Entry 1ZAW (X-ray diffraction, 2.30 A resolution); this record covers chains A and Y of the 7 polymer chains in the assembly.

Chain A:
Protein: 50S ribosomal protein L10
Source organism: Thermotoga maritima
UniProt: P29394 (RL10_THEMA); residues 1-179 here = UniProt positions 1-179
Amino-acid sequence (180 residues; numbered 0 to 179; the number before each row is that of its first residue; numbering starts at 0):
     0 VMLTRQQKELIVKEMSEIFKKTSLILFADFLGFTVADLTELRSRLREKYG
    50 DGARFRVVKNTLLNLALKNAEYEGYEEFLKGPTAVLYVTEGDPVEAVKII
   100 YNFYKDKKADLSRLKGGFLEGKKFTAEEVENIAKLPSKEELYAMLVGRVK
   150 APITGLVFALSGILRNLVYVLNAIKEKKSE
Disordered / not traced: 178-179
Construct notes: cloning artifact (0); modified residue (1, 14, 143)
Modified / non-standard residues: Mse1 (selenomethionine; parent Met); Mse14 (selenomethionine; parent Met); Mse143 (selenomethionine; parent Met)

Chain Y:
Protein: 50S ribosomal protein L7/L12
Source organism: Thermotoga maritima
Notes: fragment: N-terminal domain
UniProt: P29396 (RL7_THEMA); residue numbers follow UniProt; this construct covers 1-30
Amino-acid sequence (30 residues; numbered 1 to 30; the number before each row is that of its first residue):
     1 MTIDEIIEAIEKLTVSELAELVKKLEDKFG
Disordered / not traced: 30
Construct notes: modified residue (1)
Modified / non-standard residues: Mse1 (selenomethionine; parent Met)

Chain A / chain Y interface:
Residue-residue contacts (8):
  Leu163(A) with Phe29(Y), hydrophobic
  Leu170(A) with Val22(Y), hydrophobic; Leu25(Y), hydrophobic
  Asn171(A) with Val22(Y)
  Lys174(A) with Val15(Y); Leu18(Y); Ala19(Y)
  Lys177(A) with Val15(Y)
Interface residues without a listed pair, chain A (8 interface residues in all): Leu166, Val167, Ile173
Interface residues without a listed pair, chain Y (9 interface residues in all): Ile10, Leu21, Glu26

Overview:
8 residues of chain A and 9 residues of chain Y are in contact.
Chain A is 50S ribosomal protein L10 and chain Y is 50S ribosomal protein L7/L12, both from Thermotoga
maritima; the structure, Ribosomal Protein L10-L12(NTD) Complex, Space Group P212121, Form A, was determined
by X-ray diffraction together with 1ZAV and 1ZAX from the same study.
